Entry 8TF7 (X-ray diffraction, 2.45 A resolution); this record covers chains A and B.

# Chain A (and B)
Molecule: AMP-binding protein
Organism: Streptomyces tsukubensis
Notes: chain B of this document is another copy of the same molecule, construct and numbering; everything in this record applies to it too
UniProt: A0A5H2UY12 (A0A5H2UY12_9ACTN); residues 2-556 here correspond to UniProt positions 1-555 (UniProt number = residue number - 1)
Amino-acid sequence (565 residues; each row starts with the number of its first residue):
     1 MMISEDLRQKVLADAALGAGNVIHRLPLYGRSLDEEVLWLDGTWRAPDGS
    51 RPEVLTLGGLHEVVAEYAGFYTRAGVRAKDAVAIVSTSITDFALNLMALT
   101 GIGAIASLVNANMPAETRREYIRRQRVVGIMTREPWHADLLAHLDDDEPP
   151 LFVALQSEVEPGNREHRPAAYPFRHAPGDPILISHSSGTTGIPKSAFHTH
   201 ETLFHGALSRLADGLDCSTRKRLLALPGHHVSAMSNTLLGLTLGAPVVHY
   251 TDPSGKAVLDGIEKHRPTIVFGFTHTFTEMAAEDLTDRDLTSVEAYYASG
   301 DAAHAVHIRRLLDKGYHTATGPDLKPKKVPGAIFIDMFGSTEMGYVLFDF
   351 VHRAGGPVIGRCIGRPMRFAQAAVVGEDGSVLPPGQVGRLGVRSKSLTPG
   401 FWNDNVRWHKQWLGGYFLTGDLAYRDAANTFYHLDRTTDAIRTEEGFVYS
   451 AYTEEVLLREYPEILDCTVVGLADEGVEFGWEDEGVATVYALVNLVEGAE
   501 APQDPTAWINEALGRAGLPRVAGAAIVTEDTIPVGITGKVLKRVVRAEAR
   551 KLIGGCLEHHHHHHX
Not modelled in the structure: 188-189, 300-303, 352-357, 529-565 (chain B: 188, 301-303, 352-357, 528-565)
Sequence notes: initiating methionine (1); expression tag (557-565)
Modified / non-standard residues: END (1,6:5,9:8,12:11,16-tetraanhydro-2,3,4,10,13,14-hexadeoxy-D-glycero-D-allo-D-gulo-heptadeca-2,13-dienitol) at position 565

# Interface between chain A and chain B
Contacting residue pairs (36; chain A residue first):
  Ala78(A) - Lys410(B)
  Lys79(A) - His409(B)  hydrogen bond (side chain-backbone)
  Lys79(A) - Lys410(B)
  Lys79(A) - Trp412(B)  hydrogen bond (side chain-backbone)
  Asp80(A) - Lys410(B)  salt bridge
  Gln125(A) - Val406(B)
  Arg126(A) - Asp404(B)  salt bridge
  Arg126(A) - Val406(B)
  Ala176(A) - Gly415(B)
  Pro180(A) - His409(B)
  Phe197(A) - Asn405(B)
  Phe401(A) - Asn405(B)
  Trp402(A) - Asn405(B)
  Trp402(A) - Val406(B)
  Trp402(A) - His409(B)
  Asn403(A) - Asn403(B)
  Asn403(A) - Asp404(B)
  Asn403(A) - Asn405(B)  hydrogen bond (side chain-backbone)
  Asn403(A) - Val406(B)  hydrogen bond (side chain-backbone)
  Asp404(A) - Arg126(B)  salt bridge
  Asp404(A) - Asn403(B)
  Asn405(A) - Phe197(B)
  Asn405(A) - Phe401(B)
  Asn405(A) - Trp402(B)
  Asn405(A) - Asn403(B)  hydrogen bond (backbone-side chain)
  Val406(A) - Gln125(B)
  Val406(A) - Arg126(B)
  Val406(A) - Asn403(B)
  His409(A) - Lys79(B)  hydrogen bond (backbone-side chain)
  His409(A) - Pro180(B)
  His409(A) - Phe197(B)
  His409(A) - Trp402(B)
  Lys410(A) - Lys79(B)  hydrogen bond (side chain-backbone)
  Lys410(A) - Asp80(B)  salt bridge
  Trp412(A) - Lys79(B)  hydrogen bond (backbone-side chain)
  Gly415(A) - Ala176(B)
Also at the interface, not in a pair above, chain A (19 interface residues in all): Arg77
Also at the interface, not in a pair above, chain B (18 interface residues in all): Arg407

# Overview
Chain A and chain B form an interface of 19 and 18 residues respectively, with 8 hydrogen bonds and 4 salt
bridges. Polar contacts include Asp80(A)-Lys410(B), Arg126(A)-Asp404(B) and Lys79(A)-His409(B).
Chain A and chain B are both AMP-binding protein (Streptomyces tsukubensis); the structure, Apo structure of
protein crystal of Tri17, was determined by X-ray diffraction, deposited together with 9BQ0.
